Entry 6KRU (X-ray diffraction, 2.30 A resolution); this record covers chains A and B.

# Chain A (and B)
Protein: Ig gamma-2B chain C region
Source organism: Mus musculus
Notes: chain B of this document is another copy of the same molecule, construct and numbering; everything in this record applies to it too
UniProtKB: P01867 (IGG2B_MOUSE); residues 229-446 here correspond to UniProt positions 117-334 (UniProt number = residue number - 112)
Chain sequence (218 residues; row label = number of the first residue in the row):
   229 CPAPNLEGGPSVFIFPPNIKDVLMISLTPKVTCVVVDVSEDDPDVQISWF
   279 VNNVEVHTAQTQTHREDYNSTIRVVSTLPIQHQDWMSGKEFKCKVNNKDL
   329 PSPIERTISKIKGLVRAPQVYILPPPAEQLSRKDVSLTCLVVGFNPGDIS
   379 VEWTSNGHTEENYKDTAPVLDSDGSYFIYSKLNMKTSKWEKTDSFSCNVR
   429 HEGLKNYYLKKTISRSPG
Disordered / not traced: 229-236, 445-446
Cystine bridges: Cys-261/Cys-321, Cys-367/Cys-425
Glycans and other covalent adducts: glycan linked to Asn-297

# How chain A and chain B interact
Pairs across the interface (35; chain A residue first):
  Gln-347(A) / Arg-360(B)
  Tyr-349(A) / Pro-354(B)  hydrophobic
  Tyr-349(A) / Glu-356(B)
  Tyr-349(A) / Gln-357(B)
  Tyr-349(A) / Arg-360(B)  hydrogen bond
  Leu-351(A) / Leu-351(B)  hydrophobic
  Leu-351(A) / Pro-354(B)  hydrophobic
  Leu-351(A) / Thr-366(B)
  Pro-354(A) / Tyr-349(B)  hydrophobic
  Pro-354(A) / Leu-351(B)  hydrophobic
  Gln-357(A) / Tyr-349(B)
  Arg-360(A) / Gln-347(B)  hydrogen bond
  Arg-360(A) / Tyr-349(B)  hydrogen bond
  Thr-366(A) / Leu-351(B)
  Thr-366(A) / Tyr-407(B)  hydrogen bond
  Lys-392(A) / Leu-398(B)
  Lys-392(A) / Asp-399(B)
  Lys-392(A) / Phe-405(B)
  Asp-393(A) / Val-397(B)
  Thr-394(A) / Thr-394(B)
  Thr-394(A) / Val-397(B)
  Val-397(A) / Asp-393(B)
  Val-397(A) / Thr-394(B)
  Leu-398(A) / Lys-392(B)
  Asp-399(A) / Lys-392(B)
  Asp-399(A) / Lys-409(B)  salt bridge
  Ser-400(A) / Lys-392(B)
  Phe-405(A) / Lys-392(B)
  Tyr-407(A) / Thr-366(B)  hydrogen bond
  Tyr-407(A) / Tyr-407(B)  hydrophobic
  Tyr-407(A) / Lys-409(B)
  Lys-409(A) / Asp-399(B)  salt bridge
  Lys-409(A) / Phe-405(B)
  Lys-409(A) / Tyr-407(B)
  Lys-439(A) / Glu-356(B)  salt bridge
Interface residues without a listed pair, chain A (24 interface residues in all): Pro-352, Glu-356, Ser-364, Leu-368, Ser-408, Asn-411
Interface residues without a listed pair, chain B (24 interface residues in all): Ile-350, Pro-352, Leu-368, Val-370, Asn-390, Ser-400, Ser-408

# Summary
Chain A and chain B each contribute 24 residues to their interface, with 5 hydrogen bonds and 3 salt bridges.
Polar pairs include Asp-399(A)/Lys-409(B), Lys-439(A)/Glu-356(B) and Tyr-349(A)/Arg-360(B).
Both chains are Ig gamma-2B chain C region (Mus musculus). Entry 6KRU (Crystal structure of mouse IgG2b Fc)
was determined by X-ray diffraction, deposited together with 6KRV.
